8K98 - chains C and B of the 4 polymer chains in the assembly; structure by electron microscopy, 2.90 A resolution.

# Chain C (and B)
Name: a protein
From: Bacillus halotolerans
Notes: chain B of this document is another copy of the same molecule, construct and numbering; everything in this record applies to it too
Amino-acid sequence (1005 residues; row label = number of the first residue in the row):
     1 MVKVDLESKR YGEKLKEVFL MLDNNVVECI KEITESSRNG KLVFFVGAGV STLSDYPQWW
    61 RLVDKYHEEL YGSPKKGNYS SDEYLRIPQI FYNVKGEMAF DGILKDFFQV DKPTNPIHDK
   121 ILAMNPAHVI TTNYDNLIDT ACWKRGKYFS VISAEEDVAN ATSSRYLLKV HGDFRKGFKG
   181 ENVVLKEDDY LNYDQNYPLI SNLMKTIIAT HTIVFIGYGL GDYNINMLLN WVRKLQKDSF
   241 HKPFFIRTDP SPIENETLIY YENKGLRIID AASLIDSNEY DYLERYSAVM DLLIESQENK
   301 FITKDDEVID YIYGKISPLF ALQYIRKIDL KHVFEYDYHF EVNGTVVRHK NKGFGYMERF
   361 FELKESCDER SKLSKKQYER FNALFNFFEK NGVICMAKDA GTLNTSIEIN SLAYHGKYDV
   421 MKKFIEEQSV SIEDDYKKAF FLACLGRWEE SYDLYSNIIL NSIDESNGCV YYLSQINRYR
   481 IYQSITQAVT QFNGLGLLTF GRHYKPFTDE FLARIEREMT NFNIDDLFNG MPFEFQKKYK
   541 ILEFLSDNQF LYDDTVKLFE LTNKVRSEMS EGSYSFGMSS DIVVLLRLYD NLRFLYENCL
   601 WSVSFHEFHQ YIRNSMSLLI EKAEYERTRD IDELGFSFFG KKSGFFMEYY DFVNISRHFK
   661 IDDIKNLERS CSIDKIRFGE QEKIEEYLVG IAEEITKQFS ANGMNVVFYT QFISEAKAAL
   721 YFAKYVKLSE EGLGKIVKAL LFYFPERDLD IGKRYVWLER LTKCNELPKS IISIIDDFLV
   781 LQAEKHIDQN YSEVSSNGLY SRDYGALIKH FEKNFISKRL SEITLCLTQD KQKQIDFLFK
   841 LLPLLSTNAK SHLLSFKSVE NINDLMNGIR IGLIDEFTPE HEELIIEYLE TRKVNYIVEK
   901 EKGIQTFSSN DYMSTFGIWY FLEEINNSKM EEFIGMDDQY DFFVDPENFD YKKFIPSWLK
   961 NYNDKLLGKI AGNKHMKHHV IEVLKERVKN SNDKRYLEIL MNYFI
Not modelled in the structure: 1-303, 350-352, 641-642 (chain B: 1-303, 350-353)
Reported in the primary citation:
  - conformationally variable residues (loop rearrangement, order/disorder transition): Asn493 to Tyr504, Ser570 to Asp581
  - mutagenesis - L495G/L497G/L498G, Y574G/F576G: abolished catalytic activity with a protein

# Interface between chain C and chain B
Residue-residue contacts (42):
  Gln549(C) - Asp553(B)  hydrogen bond
  Tyr552(C) - Asp553(B)
  Tyr552(C) - Lys557(B)
  Asp553(C) - Gln549(B)  hydrogen bond
  Asp553(C) - Tyr552(B)
  Thr555(C) - Phe559(B)
  Phe559(C) - Thr555(B)
  Phe559(C) - Phe559(B)  hydrophobic
  Phe559(C) - Asn614(B)
  Glu560(C) - Gln610(B)
  Asn563(C) - Asn614(B)  hydrogen bond
  Ser570(C) - Asn666(B)
  Glu571(C) - Asn666(B)
  Glu571(C) - Arg669(B)
  Gln610(C) - Glu560(B)
  Asn614(C) - Phe559(B)
  Asn614(C) - Asn563(B)  hydrogen bond
  Thr628(C) - Asn990(B)
  Arg629(C) - Arg987(B)
  Asp630(C) - Arg987(B)  salt bridge
  Asp630(C) - Tyr996(B)
  Ile631(C) - Tyr951(B)
  Asp632(C) - Phe954(B)
  Glu633(C) - Phe907(B)
  Glu633(C) - Asp938(B)
  Glu633(C) - Lys953(B)
  Glu633(C) - Phe954(B)
  Asn666(C) - Ser570(B)
  Asn666(C) - Glu571(B)
  Arg669(C) - Glu571(B)
  Phe907(C) - Glu633(B)
  Asp938(C) - Glu633(B)
  Phe954(C) - Asp632(B)
  Arg987(C) - Thr628(B)
  Arg987(C) - Arg629(B)  hydrogen bond (side chain-backbone)
  Arg987(C) - Asp630(B)  salt bridge
  Asn990(C) - Thr628(B)  hydrogen bond (backbone-side chain)
  Ser991(C) - Asp630(B)
  Asn992(C) - Asn992(B)
  Tyr996(C) - Asp630(B)
  Leu997(C) - Leu997(B)  hydrophobic
  Ile1005(C) - Ile1005(B)  hydrophobic
Interface residues without a listed pair, chain C (41 interface residues in all): Val556, Lys557, Leu558, Thr562, Arg566, Ser567, Gln905, Lys953, Val988, Lys989, Leu1000, Met1001
Interface residues without a listed pair, chain B (37 interface residues in all): Val556, Leu558, Arg566, Ser567, Val988, Lys989, Met1001

# In short
The interface between chain C and chain B involves 41 residues on one side and 37 on the other; the contacts
include 6 hydrogen bonds and 2 salt bridges. Polar contacts include Asp630(C)-Arg987(B), Gln549(C)-Asp553(B)
and Asn563(C)-Asn614(B). The paper reports that L495G/L497G/L498G and Y574G/F576G of chain C abolish catalytic
activity with a protein; conformational variability at Asn493(C) and Ser570(C).
Chain C and chain B are both a protein (Bacillus halotolerans); the structure, Cryo-EM structure of DSR2-TTP,
was determined by electron microscopy, deposited together with 8K9A, 8W56, 8WKN and 8XKN.
